PDB entry 1N60 | X-ray diffraction, 1.19 A resolution | chains B and E of the 6 polymer chains in the assembly

[Chain B (and E)]
Name: Carbon monoxide dehydrogenase large chain
From: Oligotropha carboxidovorans
Notes: EC 1.2.99.2; chain E of this document is another copy of the same molecule, construct and numbering; everything in this record applies to it too
UniProtKB: P19919 (DCML_OLICA); residue numbers follow UniProt; this construct covers 1-809
Amino-acid sequence (809 residues; numbered 1 to 809; the number before each row is that of its first residue):
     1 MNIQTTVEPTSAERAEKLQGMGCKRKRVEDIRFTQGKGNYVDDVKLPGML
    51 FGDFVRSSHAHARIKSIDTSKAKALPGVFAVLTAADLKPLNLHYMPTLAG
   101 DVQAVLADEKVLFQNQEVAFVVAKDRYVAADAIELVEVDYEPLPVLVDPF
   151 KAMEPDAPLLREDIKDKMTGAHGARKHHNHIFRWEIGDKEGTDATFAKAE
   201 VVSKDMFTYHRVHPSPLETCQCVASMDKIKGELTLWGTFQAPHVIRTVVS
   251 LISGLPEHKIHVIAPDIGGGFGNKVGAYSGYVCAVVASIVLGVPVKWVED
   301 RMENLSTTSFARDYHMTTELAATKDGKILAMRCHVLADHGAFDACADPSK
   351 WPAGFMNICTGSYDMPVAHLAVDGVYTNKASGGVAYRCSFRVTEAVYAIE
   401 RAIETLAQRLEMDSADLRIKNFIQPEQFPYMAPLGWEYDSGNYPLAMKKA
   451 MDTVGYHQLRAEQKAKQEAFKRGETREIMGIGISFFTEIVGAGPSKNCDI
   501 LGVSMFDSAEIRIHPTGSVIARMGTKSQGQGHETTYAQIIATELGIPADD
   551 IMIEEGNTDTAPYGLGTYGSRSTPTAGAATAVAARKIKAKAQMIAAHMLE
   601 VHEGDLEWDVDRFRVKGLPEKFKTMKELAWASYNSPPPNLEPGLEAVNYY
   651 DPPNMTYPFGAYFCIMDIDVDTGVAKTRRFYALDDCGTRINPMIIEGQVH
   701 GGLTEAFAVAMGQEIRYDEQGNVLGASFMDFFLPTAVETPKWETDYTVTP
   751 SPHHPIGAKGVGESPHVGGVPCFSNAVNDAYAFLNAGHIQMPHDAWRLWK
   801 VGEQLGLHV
Disordered / not traced: 1-6 (chain E: 1-13)
Ligand contacts:
  - pterin cytosine dinucleotide (MCN): Gly269, Gly270, Phe271, Gly272, Tyr386, Arg387, Gln528, Gly529, Gln530, Gly531, His532, Thr535, Thr567, Tyr568, Gly569, Ser570, Arg571, Ser572, Thr573, Pro574, Cys686, Thr688, Arg689, Ile690, Asn691, Ile694, Ile695, Gln698, Ala758, Lys759, Gly760, Val761, Gly762, Glu763
  - mo(VI)(=o)(oh)2 cluster (OMO): Gln240, Phe271, Gly272, Val275, Ala385, Tyr386, Arg387, Cys388, Thr567, Tyr568, Gly569, Glu763
Curated features (UniProtKB/Swiss-Prot):
  - binding site (Cu(+)): Cys388
  - binding site (Mo-molybdopterin cytosine dinucleotide): Glu763
Reported in the primary citation:
  - binding site for mo(VI)(=o)(oh)2 cluster: Glu763
  - conformationally variable residues: Cys388
  - catalytic residues: Glu763 (proposed by the authors, not directly observed)

[How chain B and chain E interact]
Contacting residue pairs (86):
  Ile31(B) with Ile229(E)
  Gln35(B) with Ile229(E)
  Lys37(B) with Ile229(E)
  Ile229(B) with Ile31(E); Gln35(E); Lys37(E)
  Glu232(B) with Met552(E)
  Arg246(B) with His514(E), hydrogen bond
  Glu257(B) with His514(E); Pro515(E); Thr516(E), hydrogen bond; Ser518(E), hydrogen bond (backbone-side chain)
  His258(B) with His514(E); Ser518(E), hydrogen bond (backbone-side chain); Val519(E); Asp549(E), hydrogen bond (side chain-backbone); Asp550(E), hydrogen bond (side chain-backbone); Ile551(E); Met552(E)
  Ser495(B) with Pro636(E)
  Gly502(B) with Trp630(E); Asn634(E), hydrogen bond (backbone-side chain)
  Val503(B) with Trp630(E), hydrophobic; Tyr633(E)
  Ser504(B) with Tyr633(E), hydrogen bond (side chain-backbone); Asn634(E), hydrogen bond (side chain-backbone); Pro636(E)
  Phe506(B) with Tyr633(E), hydrophobic; Pro642(E), hydrophobic
  Glu510(B) with Glu510(E); Arg512(E), salt bridge
  Arg512(B) with Glu510(E), salt bridge; Thr560(E); Pro562(E); Tyr649(E)
  His514(B) with Arg246(E), hydrogen bond; Glu257(E); His258(E)
  Pro515(B) with Glu257(E); Tyr563(E), hydrophobic
  Thr516(B) with Leu251(E); Glu257(E), hydrogen bond
  Ser518(B) with Glu257(E), hydrogen bond (side chain-backbone); His258(E), hydrogen bond (side chain-backbone)
  Val519(B) with His258(E)
  Arg522(B) with Asp559(E), hydrogen bond (side chain-backbone); Thr560(E)
  Asp549(B) with His258(E), hydrogen bond (backbone-side chain)
  Asp550(B) with His258(E)
  Ile551(B) with His258(E)
  Met552(B) with Glu232(E); His258(E)
  Asp559(B) with Arg522(E), hydrogen bond (backbone-side chain)
  Thr560(B) with Arg512(E); Thr560(E)
  Ala561(B) with Arg512(E)
  Pro562(B) with Arg512(E)
  Tyr563(B) with Pro515(E), hydrophobic; Tyr633(E), hydrophobic
  Lys586(B) with Glu641(E), salt bridge
  Trp630(B) with Leu501(E); Gly502(E); Val503(E), hydrophobic
  Tyr633(B) with Val503(E); Ser504(E), hydrogen bond (backbone-backbone); Phe506(E), hydrophobic; Tyr563(E), hydrophobic
  Asn634(B) with Gly502(E), hydrogen bond (side chain-backbone); Ser504(E), hydrogen bond (backbone-side chain)
  Pro636(B) with Ser495(E); Ser504(E)
  Glu641(B) with Lys586(E), salt bridge; Val647(E); Asn648(E), hydrogen bond; Tyr649(E), hydrogen bond (side chain-backbone)
  Pro642(B) with Phe506(E), hydrophobic; Tyr649(E)
  Glu645(B) with Val647(E); Tyr649(E), hydrogen bond
  Val647(B) with Glu641(E); Glu645(E)
  Asn648(B) with Glu641(E), hydrogen bond
  Tyr649(B) with Arg512(E); Glu641(E), hydrogen bond (backbone-side chain); Pro642(E); Glu645(E), hydrogen bond
Also at the interface, not in a pair above, chain B (52 interface residues in all): Arg32, Lys230, Thr247, Ser250, Pro256, Lys259, Leu501, Ile520, Ser635, Gly643, Asp651
Also at the interface, not in a pair above, chain E (53 interface residues in all): Arg32, Lys230, Thr247, Ser250, Pro256, Lys259, Ile520, Ala561, Ser635, Gly643, Asp651

[Summary]
52 residues of chain B and 53 residues of chain E are in contact, with 25 hydrogen bonds and 4 salt bridges.
Among the polar pairs are Glu510(B)-Arg512(E), Lys586(B)-Glu641(E) and Arg246(B)-His514(E). Ligands of chain
B: mo(VI)(=o)(oh)2 cluster and pterin cytosine dinucleotide. The paper reports the catalytic residue
Glu763(B); a binding site for mo(VI)(=o)(oh)2 cluster at Glu763(B).
Both chains are Carbon monoxide dehydrogenase large chain (Oligotropha carboxidovorans). Entry 1N60 (Crystal
Structure of the Cu,Mo-CO Dehydrogenase (CODH); Cyanide-inactivated Form) was determined by X-ray diffraction
together with 1N5W, 1N61, 1N62 and 1N63 from the same study.
